Entry 6OIP (X-ray diffraction, 1.80 A resolution); this record covers chain A.

# Chain A
Protein: Histone acetyltransferase KAT8
Source organism: Homo sapiens
Notes: EC 2.3.1.48
Reference sequence: Q9H7Z6 (KAT8_HUMAN); residues 176-448 here = UniProt positions 176-448
Amino-acid sequence (273 residues; row label = number of the first residue in the row):
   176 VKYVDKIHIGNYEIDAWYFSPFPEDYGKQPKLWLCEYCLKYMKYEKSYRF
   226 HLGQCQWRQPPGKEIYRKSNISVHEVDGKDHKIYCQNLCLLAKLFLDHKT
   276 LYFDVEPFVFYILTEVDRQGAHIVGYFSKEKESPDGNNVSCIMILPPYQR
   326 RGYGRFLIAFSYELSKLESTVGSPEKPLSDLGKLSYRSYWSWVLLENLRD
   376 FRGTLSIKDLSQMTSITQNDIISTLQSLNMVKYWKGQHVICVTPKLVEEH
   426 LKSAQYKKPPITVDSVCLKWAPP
Not modelled in the structure: 176
Construct notes: conflict H249 (Tyr in Q9H7Z6), N372 (Ile in Q9H7Z6); engineered mutation S315 (Ala in Q9H7Z6), M318 (Leu in Q9H7Z6), I319 (Thr in Q9H7Z6), R330 (Lys in Q9H7Z6)
Modified / non-standard residues: K274 (N(6)-acetyllysine; ALY)
Ion coordination: Zn2+: C210, C213, H226, C230
Ligand contacts: MLS (2-fluoro-3-methyl-N'-[(naphthalen-2-yl)sulfonyl]benzohydrazide): I317, I319, Q324, R325, R326, G327, Y328, G329, R330, I333, L356, G357, S360, Y361, S363, Y364, Q430, Y431

# Overview
Ligands of chain A: compound MLS. C210, C213, H226 and C230 form the Zn2+ site.
Chain A is Histone acetyltransferase KAT8 (Homo sapiens); the structure, Crystal structure of MYST
acetyltransferase domain in complex with inhibitor 34, was determined by X-ray diffraction, deposited together
with 6OIN, 6OIO, 6OIQ and 6OIR.
